PDB entry 6XJP | X-ray diffraction, 2.80 A resolution | chains B and C of the 3 polymer chains in the assembly

== Chain B ==
Protein: Ran-specific GTPase-activating protein 1
From: Saccharomyces cerevisiae
Reference sequence: P41920 (YRB1_YEAST); residues 62-201 here = UniProt positions 62-201
Sequence (140 residues; each row starts with the number of its first residue):
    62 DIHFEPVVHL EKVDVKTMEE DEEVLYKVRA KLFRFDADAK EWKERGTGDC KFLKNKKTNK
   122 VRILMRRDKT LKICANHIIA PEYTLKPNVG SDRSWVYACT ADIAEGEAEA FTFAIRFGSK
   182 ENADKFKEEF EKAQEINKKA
Disordered / not traced: 62-77, 201

== Chain C ==
Protein: Exportin-1
From: Saccharomyces cerevisiae
Reference sequence: P30822 (XPO1_YEAST); numbering as in UniProt; present here: 1-376, 414-1058
Sequence (1024 residues; each row starts with the number of its first residue; note: 37 numbers in that range are skipped by the numbering (no residue carries them; nothing is unmodelled there); numbers below 1 keep their minus sign (Gly-2 is residue -2)):
    -2 GGSMEGILDF SNDLDIALLD QVVSTFYQGS GVQQKQAQEI LTKFQDNPDA WQKADQILQF
    58 STNPQSKFIA LSILDKLITR KWKLLPNDHR IGIRNFVVGM IISMCQDDEV FKTQKNLINK
   118 SDLTLVQILK QEWPQNWPEF IPELIGSSSS SVNVCENNMI VLKLLSEEVF DFSAEQMTQA
   178 KALHLKNSMS KEFEQIFKLC FQVLEQGSSS SLIVATLESL LRYLHWIPYR YIYETNILEL
   238 LSTKFMTSPD TRAITLKCLT EVSNLKIPQD NDLIKRQTVL FFQNTLQQIA TSVMPVTADL
   298 KATYANANGN DQSFLQDLAM FLTTYLARNR ALLESDESLR ELLLNAHQYL IQLSKIEERE
   358 LFKTTLDYWH NLVADLFYE
   414 PLKKHIYEEI CSQLRLVIIE NMVRPEEVLV VENDEGEIVR EFVKESDTIQ LYKSEREVLV
   474 YLTHLNVIDT EEIMISKLAR QIDGSEWSWH NINTLSWAIG SISGTMSEDT EKRFVVTVIK
   534 DLLGLCEQKR GKDNKAVVAS DIMYVVGQYP RFLKAHWNFL RTVILKLFEF MHETHEGVQD
   594 MACDTFIKIV QKCKYHFVIQ QPRESEPFIQ TIIRDIQKTT ADLQPQQVHT FYKACGIIIS
   654 EERSVAERNR LLSDLMQLPN MAWDTIVEQS TANPTLLLDS ETVKIIANII KTNVAVCTSM
   714 GADFYPQLGH IYYNMLQLYR AVSSMISAQV AAEGLIATKT PKVRGLRTIK KEILKLVETY
   774 ISKARNLDDV VKVLVEPLLN AVLEDYMNNV PDARDAEVLN CMTTVVEKVG HMIPQGVILI
   834 LQSVFECTLD MINKDFTEYP EHRVEFYKLL KVINEKSFAA FLELPPAAFK LFVDAICWAF
   894 KHNNRDVEVN GLQIALDLVK NIERMGNVPF ANEFHKNYFF IFVSETFFVL TDSDHKSGFS
   954 KQALLLMKLI SLVYDNKISV PLYQEAEVPQ GTSNQVYLSQ YLANMLSNAF PHLTSEQIAS
  1014 FLSALTKQCK DLVVFKGTLR DFLVQIKEVG GDPTDYLFAE DKENA
Disordered / not traced: -2, 447-449, 454-456, 978-980, 1053-1058
Covalent attachments: kpt-185 (K85) linked to Cys539
Sequence notes: expression tag (-2 to 0); engineered mutation Gly537 (Asp in P30822), Cys539 (Thr in P30822), Glu540 (Val in P30822), Gln541 (Lys in P30822); conflict Cys1022 (Tyr in P30822)
Residues lining bound ligands: kpt-185 (K85; propan-2-yl 3-{3-[3-methoxy-5-(trifluoromethyl)phenyl]-1H-1,2,4-triazol-1-yl}propanoate): Leu536, Lys545, Lys548, Ala549, Ala552, Ile555, Met556, Val559, Phe572, Thr575, Val576, Lys579, Leu580, Phe583, Glu586, Val591

== Chain B / chain C interface ==
Residue-residue contacts (8; chain B residue first):
  Val150(B) with Ile749(C), hydrophobic; Thr753(C); Pro754(C)
  Gly151(B) with Lys752(C); Pro754(C); Arg757(C), hydrogen bond (backbone-side chain)
  Ser152(B) with Pro754(C)
  Asp153(B) with Pro754(C)
Also at the interface, not in a pair above, chain C (6 interface residues in all): Lys697

== Overview ==
4 residues of chain B and 6 residues of chain C are in contact; the contacts include 1 hydrogen bond. Its one
hydrogen-bonded contact is Gly151(B)-Arg757(C). Covalently linked kpt-185: at Cys539(C).
Chain B is Ran-specific GTPase-activating protein 1 and chain C is Exportin-1, both from Saccharomyces
cerevisiae; the structure, Crystal Structure of KPT-185 bound to CRM1 (537-DLTVK-541 to GLCEQ), was determined
by X-ray diffraction, deposited together with 6XJR, 6XJS, 6XJT, 6XJU and 7L5E.
